PDB entry 1F9V | X-ray diffraction, 1.30 A resolution | chain A

== Chain A ==
Name: Kinesin-like protein KAR3
Organism: Saccharomyces cerevisiae
Notes: fragment: r598a mutant motor domain
UniProtKB: P17119 (KAR3_YEAST); residues 383-729 here = UniProt positions 383-729
Sequence (347 residues; numbered 383 to 729; the number before each row is that of its first residue):
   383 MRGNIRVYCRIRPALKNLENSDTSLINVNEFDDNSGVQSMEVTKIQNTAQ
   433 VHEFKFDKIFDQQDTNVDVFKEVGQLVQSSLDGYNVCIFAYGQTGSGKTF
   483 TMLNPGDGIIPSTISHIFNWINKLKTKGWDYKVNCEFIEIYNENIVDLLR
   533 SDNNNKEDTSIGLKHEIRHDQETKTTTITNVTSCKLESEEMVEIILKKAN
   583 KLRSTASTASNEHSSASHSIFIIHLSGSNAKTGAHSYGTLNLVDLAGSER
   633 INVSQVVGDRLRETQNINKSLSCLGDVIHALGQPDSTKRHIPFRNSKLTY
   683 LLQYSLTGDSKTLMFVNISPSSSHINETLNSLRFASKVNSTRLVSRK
Not modelled in the structure: 383-384, 533-545, 583-593, 613-614, 668-670, 727-729
Differences from the reference sequence: engineered mutation Met-383 (Lys in P17119), Ala-598 (Arg in P17119)
Bound ions: Mg2+: Thr-481 (together with ADP)
Small-molecule neighbours:
  - ADP (adenosine-5'-diphosphate), molecule 1: Asn-386, Ile-387, Arg-388, Tyr-390, Glu-454, Gln-457, Leu-458, Lys-693, Thr-694, Leu-695
  - ADP, molecule 2: Arg-392, Arg-394, Pro-395, Gln-475, Thr-476, Gly-477, Ser-478, Gly-479, Lys-480, Thr-481, Phe-482
UniProt features mapped onto this chain:
  - binding site (ATP): Asn-386, Arg-388, Arg-392, Glu-454, Gly-477, Ser-478, Gly-479, Lys-480, Thr-481, Phe-482, Glu-554, Lys-579, Thr-694
  - natural variant: Ser-462 (S462L: In KAR3-891), Glu-521 (E521D: In KAR3-893), Arg-550 (R550S: In KAR3-899), Thr-558 (T558A: In KAR3-8912), Asn-650 (N650K: In KAR3-898), Val-659 (V659L: In KAR3-897)
  - mutagenesis: Gly-479 (G479E: Poisons nuclear fusion), Glu-631 (E631A: Increases strength of microtubule binding. Abolishes microtubule-activated ATPase activity), Arg-632 (R632A: Decreases microtubule-activated ATPase activity), Asn-650 (N650K: Increases strength of microtubule binding. Prevents release of ADP upon microtubule-binding)
From the paper describing this entry:
  - mutagenesis - R598A, E631A: abolished catalytic activity on microtubule
  - mutagenesis - R598A: unchanged catalytic activity (basal ATPase activity)
  - mutagenesis - R598A (Kd = 1.82 +/- 0.66 uM): decreased binding to microtubules
  - conformationally variable residues (order/disorder transition, side-chain flip): Asn-593, Glu-645
  - mutagenesis - R632A (4-fold): decreased catalytic activity on microtubules
  - mutagenesis - N650K: abolished catalytic activity on microtubule (citing earlier work)
  - mutagenesis - N650K: increased binding to microtubules (citing earlier work)

== Overview ==
Chain A binds ADP. UniProt lists 13 ATP-binding residues and 4 mutagenesis sites. The paper reports that
R598A, E631A and N650K abolish catalytic activity on microtubule; conformational variability at Asn-593 and
Glu-645.
Chain A is Kinesin-like protein KAR3 (Saccharomyces cerevisiae); the structure, Crystal structures of mutants
reveal a signalling pathway for activation of the kinesin motor atpase, was determined by X-ray diffraction,
deposited together with 1F9T, 1F9U and 1F9W.
